Entry 4QZW (X-ray diffraction, 3.00 A resolution); this record covers chains M and b of the 28 polymer chains in the assembly.

# Chain M
Name: Proteasome subunit beta type-7
Organism: Saccharomyces cerevisiae
Notes: EC 3.4.25.1
UniProtKB: P30657 (PSB7_YEAST); residues -12 to 233 here correspond to UniProt positions 21-266 (UniProt number = residue number + 33)
Amino-acid sequence (246 residues; each row starts with the number of its first residue; numbers below 1 keep their minus sign (Thr-12 is residue -12)):
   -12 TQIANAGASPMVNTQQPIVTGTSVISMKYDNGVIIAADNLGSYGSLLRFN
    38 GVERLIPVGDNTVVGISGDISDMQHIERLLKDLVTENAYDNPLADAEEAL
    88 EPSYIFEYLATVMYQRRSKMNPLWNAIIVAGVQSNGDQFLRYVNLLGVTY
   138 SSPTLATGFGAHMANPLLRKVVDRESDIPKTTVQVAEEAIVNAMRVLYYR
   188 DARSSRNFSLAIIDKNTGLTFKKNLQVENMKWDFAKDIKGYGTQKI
Not modelled in the structure: -12 to 0

# Chain b
Name: Proteasome subunit beta type-1
Organism: Saccharomyces cerevisiae
Notes: EC 3.4.25.1
UniProtKB: P38624 (PSB1_YEAST); residues 1-196 here correspond to UniProt positions 20-215 (UniProt number = residue number + 19)
Amino-acid sequence (196 residues; numbered 1 to 196; the number before each row is that of its first residue):
     1 TSIMAVTFKDGVILGADSRTTTGAYIANRVTDKLTRVHDKIWCCRSGSAA
    51 DTQAIADIVQYHLELYTSQYGTPSTETAASVFKELCYENKDNLTAGIIVA
   101 GYDDKNKGEVYTIPLGGSVHKLPYAIAGSGSTFIYGYCDKNFRENMSKEE
   151 TVDFIKHSLSQAIKWDGSSGGVIRMVVLTAAGVERLIFYPDEYEQL
Glycans and other covalent adducts: compound 04C linked to Thr1
Residues lining bound ligands: 04C (1,2,4-trideoxy-4-methyl-2-{[N-(morpholin-4-ylacetyl)-L-alanyl-O-methyl-L-tyrosyl]amino}-1-phenyl-D-xylitol): Arg19, Thr20, Thr21, Thr22, Thr31, Lys33, Arg45, Ser46, Gly47, Ser48, Ala49, Thr94, Ser129, Ser168
Swiss-Prot annotation at these positions:
  - active site: Thr1 (Nucleophile)

# How chain M and chain b interact
Residue-residue contacts (60; chain M residue first):
  Ser32(M) - Trp165(b)
  Ser32(M) - Asp166(b)
  Ser32(M) - Gly167(b)  hydrogen bond (backbone-backbone)
  Leu33(M) - Phe133(b)  hydrophobic
  Leu33(M) - Trp165(b)
  Leu34(M) - Lys164(b)
  Leu34(M) - Trp165(b)  hydrogen bond (backbone-backbone)
  Leu34(M) - Gly167(b)
  Arg35(M) - Trp165(b)
  Phe146(M) - Ala24(b)
  Phe146(M) - Tyr25(b)
  Tyr185(M) - Glu194(b)  hydrogen bond
  Tyr186(M) - Ile26(b)
  Tyr186(M) - Arg29(b)
  Arg187(M) - Ala24(b)
  Arg187(M) - Tyr25(b)
  Arg187(M) - Ile26(b)  hydrogen bond (backbone-backbone)
  Arg187(M) - Ala27(b)  hydrogen bond (side chain-backbone)
  Arg187(M) - Asn28(b)
  Arg187(M) - Arg29(b)
  Asp188(M) - Ala24(b)
  Asp188(M) - Ile26(b)
  Ala189(M) - Arg19(b)
  Ala189(M) - Ala24(b)  hydrogen bond (backbone-backbone)
  Ala189(M) - Ile26(b)
  Ala189(M) - Gly167(b)
  Arg190(M) - Ala24(b)
  Arg190(M) - Gly167(b)
  Arg193(M) - Asp191(b)  salt bridge
  Arg193(M) - Glu194(b)  salt bridge
  Lys218(M) - Arg29(b)  hydrogen bond (backbone-side chain)
  Trp219(M) - Arg29(b)
  Trp219(M) - Gly171(b)
  Trp219(M) - Val172(b)  hydrophobic
  Trp219(M) - Tyr189(b)
  Trp219(M) - Pro190(b)
  Asp220(M) - Tyr189(b)
  Phe221(M) - Arg29(b)
  Phe221(M) - Val30(b)  hydrophobic
  Ala222(M) - Val30(b)  hydrophobic
  Ala222(M) - Arg174(b)  hydrogen bond (backbone-side chain)
  Ala222(M) - Ile187(b)  hydrophobic
  Lys223(M) - Ile187(b)
  Lys223(M) - Tyr189(b)
  Ile225(M) - Val30(b)  hydrophobic
  Ile225(M) - Arg174(b)
  Lys226(M) - Asp32(b)
  Gly227(M) - Asp32(b)  hydrogen bond (backbone-side chain)
  Tyr228(M) - Thr35(b)
  Tyr228(M) - Arg45(b)
  Tyr228(M) - Gln53(b)
  Tyr228(M) - Ala56(b)
  Tyr228(M) - Asp57(b)  hydrogen bond
  Gln231(M) - Leu34(b)
  Gln231(M) - Thr35(b)
  Gln231(M) - Arg36(b)  hydrogen bond (side chain-backbone)
  Gln231(M) - Trp42(b)
  Gln231(M) - Arg185(b)
  Ile233(M) - Trp42(b)
  Ile233(M) - Arg185(b)  hydrogen bond (backbone-side chain)
Other interface residues (no listed pair), chain M (26 interface residues in all): Met150, Met217
Other interface residues (no listed pair), chain b (35 interface residues in all): Thr21, Ile163, Ser168, Val183

# Summary
26 residues of chain M face 35 of chain b across their interface; the contacts include 12 hydrogen bonds and 2
salt bridges. Polar contacts include Arg193(M)-Asp191(b), Arg193(M)-Glu194(b) and Tyr185(M)-Glu194(b).
Compound 04C is covalently linked to Thr1(b).
Here chain M is Proteasome subunit beta type-7 and chain b is Proteasome subunit beta type-1, both from
Saccharomyces cerevisiae. Entry 4QZW (yCP beta5-C52F mutant in complex with the epoxyketone inhibitor ONX
0914) was determined by X-ray diffraction (same publication as 4QUX, 4QUY, 4QV0, 4QV1, 4QV3, 4QV4 and 42
further entries).
